8G0D - chains B and D of the 20 polymer chains in the assembly; structure by electron microscopy, 2.90 A resolution.

# Chain B
Molecule: ATP synthase subunit alpha
Source organism: Mycolicibacterium smegmatis MC2 155
Notes: EC 7.1.2.2
UniProt: A0R202 (ATPA_MYCS2); residues 1-548 here = UniProt positions 1-548
Amino-acid sequence (548 residues; row label = number of the first residue in the row):
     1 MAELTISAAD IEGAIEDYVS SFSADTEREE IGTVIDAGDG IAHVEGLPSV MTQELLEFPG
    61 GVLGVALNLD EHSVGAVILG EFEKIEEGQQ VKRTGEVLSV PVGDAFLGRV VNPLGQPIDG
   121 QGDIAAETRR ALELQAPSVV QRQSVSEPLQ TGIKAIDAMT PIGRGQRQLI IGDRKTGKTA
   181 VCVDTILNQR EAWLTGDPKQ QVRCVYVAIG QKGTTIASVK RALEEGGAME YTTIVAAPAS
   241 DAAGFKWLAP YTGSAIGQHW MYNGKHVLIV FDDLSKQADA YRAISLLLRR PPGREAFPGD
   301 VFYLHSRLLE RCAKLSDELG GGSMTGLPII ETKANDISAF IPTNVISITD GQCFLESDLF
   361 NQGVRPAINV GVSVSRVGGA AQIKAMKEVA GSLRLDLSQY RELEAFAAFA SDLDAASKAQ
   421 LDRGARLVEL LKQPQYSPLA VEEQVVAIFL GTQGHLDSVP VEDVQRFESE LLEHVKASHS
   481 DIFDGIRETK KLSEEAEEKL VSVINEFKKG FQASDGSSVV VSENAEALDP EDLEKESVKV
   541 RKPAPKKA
Disordered / not traced: 1-8, 23-28, 516-532, 546-548
Ligand contacts: ATP (adenosine-5'-triphosphate): Asp173, Arg174, Lys175, Thr176, Gly177, Lys178, Thr179, Ala180, Arg365, Pro366, Gln433, Pro434, Gln435
Curated features (UniProtKB/Swiss-Prot):
  - binding site (ATP): Gly172 to Thr179
  - site: Ser373 (Required for activity)

# Chain D
Molecule: ATP synthase subunit beta
Source organism: Mycolicibacterium smegmatis MC2 155
Notes: EC 7.1.2.2
UniProt: A0R200 (ATPB_MYCS2); numbering as in UniProt (aligned over 1-475)
Amino-acid sequence (475 residues; each row starts with the number of its first residue):
     1 MTATAEKTAG RVVRITGPVV DVEFPRGSVP ELFNALHAEI TFGALAKTLT LEVAQHLGDS
    61 LVRCISMQPT DGLVRGVEVT DTGASISVPV GDGVKGHVFN ALGDCLDDPG YGKDFEHWSI
   121 HRKPPAFSDL EPRTEMLETG LKVVDLLTPY VRGGKIALFG GAGVGKTVLI QEMINRIARN
   181 FGGTSVFAGV GERTREGNDL WVELADANVL KDTALVFGQM DEPPGTRMRV ALSALTMAEF
   241 FRDEQGQDVL LFIDNIFRFT QAGSEVSTLL GRMPSAVGYQ PTLADEMGEL QERITSTRGR
   301 SITSMQAVYV PADDYTDPAP ATTFAHLDAT TELSRAVFSK GIFPAVDPLA SSSTILDPAI
   361 VGDEHYRVAQ EVIRILQRYK DLQDIIAILG IDELSEEDKQ LVNRARRIER FLSQNMMAAE
   421 QFTGQPGSTV PLKETIEAFD KLTKGEFDHL PEQAFFLIGG LDDLAKKAES LGAKL
Disordered / not traced: 1-7, 472-475
Ligand contacts: ATP: Gly161, Gly163, Val164, Gly165, Lys166, Thr167, Val168, Ala419

# Chain B / chain D interface
Contacting residue pairs - 11 pairs, chain B then chain D:
  Ile35(B) - Leu57(D)
  Ile35(B) - Gly58(D)  hydrogen bond (backbone-backbone)
  Asp36(B) - His56(D)
  Ala37(B) - Gln55(D)
  Ala37(B) - His56(D)  hydrogen bond (backbone-backbone)
  Ile118(B) - Ser128(D)
  Ala239(B) - Gly288(D)
  Ser240(B) - Gly288(D)
  Ala283(B) - Pro281(D)
  Glu295(B) - Ala276(D)
  Asn361(B) - Arg374(D)
Also at the interface, not in a pair above, chain B (12 interface residues in all): Gly38, Lys212, Leu286
Also at the interface, not in a pair above, chain D (15 interface residues in all): Ala54, Met273, Ala284, Glu289, Ala325, Ile373

# Summary
The interface between chain B and chain D involves 12 residues on one side and 15 on the other; the contacts
include 2 hydrogen bonds. Main-chain hydrogen bonds include Ile35(B)-Gly58(D) and Ala37(B)-His56(D). Bound to
chain B: ATP. Ligands of chain D: ATP.
Chain B is ATP synthase subunit alpha and chain D is ATP synthase subunit beta, both from Mycolicibacterium
smegmatis MC2 155; the structure, Cryo-EM structure of TBAJ-876-bound Mycobacterium smegmatis ATP synthase
rotational state 2 (backbone model), was determined by electron microscopy together with 8G07, 8G08, 8G09,
8G0A, 8G0B, 8G0C and 8G0E from the same study.
